Entry 8GP5 (electron microscopy, 4.05 A resolution (low resolution: residue-level contacts below are approximate; hydrogen-bond / salt-bridge calls are withheld)); this record covers chains E and F of the 3 polymer chains in the assembly.

== Chain E ==
Name: F6 Fab VH domain
Organism: Homo sapiens
Notes: antibody fragment or engineered binder
Sequence (232 residues; row label = number of the first residue in the row; a row labelled like 82A-82C holds insertion residues (82A, then the next letters in order)):
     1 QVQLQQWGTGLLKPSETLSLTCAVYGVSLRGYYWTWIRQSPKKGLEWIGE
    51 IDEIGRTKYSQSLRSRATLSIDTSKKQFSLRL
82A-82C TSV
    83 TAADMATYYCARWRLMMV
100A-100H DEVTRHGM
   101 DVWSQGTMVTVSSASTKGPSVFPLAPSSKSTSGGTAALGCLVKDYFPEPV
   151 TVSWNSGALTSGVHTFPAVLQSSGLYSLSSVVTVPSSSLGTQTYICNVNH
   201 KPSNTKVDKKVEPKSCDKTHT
Not modelled in the structure: 114-221
Disulfides: Cys22-Cys92

== Chain F ==
Name: F6 Fab VL domain
Organism: Homo sapiens
Notes: antibody fragment or engineered binder
Sequence (220 residues; row label = number of the first residue in the row; a row labelled like 27A-27E holds insertion residues (27A, then the next letters in order)):
     1 DIVMTQSPLSLSVAPGEAASISCRSTQ
27A-27E SLLNR
    28 NGDNYLEWYLRRPGRSPQLLIYLGSERALGVPDRFSGSGSGRDFTLKISR
    78 VEAQDVGTYYCLQTRQGAFTFGQGTKLEIKRTVAAPSVFIFPPSDSQLKS
   128 GTASVVCLLNNFYPREAKVQWKVDNALQSGNSQESVTEQDSKDSTYSLSS
   178 TLTLSKADYEKHKVYACEVTHQGLSSPVTKSFNRGECG
Not modelled in the structure: 108-215
Disulfides: Cys23-Cys88

== Interface between chain E and chain F ==
Contacting residue pairs - 26 pairs, chain E then chain F:
  Ile37(E) with Phe98(F)
  Gln39(E) with Arg38(F)
  Leu45(E) with Tyr87(F); Phe98(F)
  Glu46(E) with Phe96(F); Phe98(F)
  Trp47(E) with Phe96(F)
  Gln61(E) with Ala95(F)
  Tyr91(E) with Arg38(F)
  Trp95(E) with Thr91(F)
  Arg96(E) with Leu46(F)
  Glu100B(E) with Tyr32(F)
  Arg100E(E) with Glu34(F); Phe96(F)
  His100F(E) with Glu34(F); Tyr49(F); Leu50(F)
  Gly100G(E) with Glu34(F); Tyr36(F); Leu46(F); Tyr49(F)
  Met100H(E) with Tyr36(F); Leu46(F)
  Trp103(E) with Ser43(F); Pro44(F)
  Ser104(E) with Ser43(F)
Also at the interface, not in a pair above, chain E (19 interface residues in all): Gly44, Thr100D, Asp101
Also at the interface, not in a pair above, chain F (18 interface residues in all): Asn27D, Arg27E, Ala55, Leu89

== Overview ==
19 residues of chain E face 18 of chain F across their interface.
Chain E is F6 Fab VH domain and chain F is F6 Fab VL domain, both from Homo sapiens; the structure, Structure
of X18 UFO protomer in complex with F6 Fab VHVL domain, was determined by electron microscopy (same
publication as 8GPG, 8GPI, 8GPJ and 8GPK).
